Entry 7UTC (X-ray diffraction, 1.85 A resolution); this record covers chains A and D of the 4 polymer chains in the assembly.

# Chain A (and D)
Name: Secondary-alcohol dehydrogenase
From: Thermoanaerobacter pseudethanolicus
Notes: EC 1.1.1.80; chain D of this document is another copy of the same molecule, construct and numbering; everything in this record applies to it too
UniProt: P14941 (ADH_THEBR); residue numbers follow UniProt; this construct covers 1-352
Amino-acid sequence (352 residues; row label = number of the first residue in the row):
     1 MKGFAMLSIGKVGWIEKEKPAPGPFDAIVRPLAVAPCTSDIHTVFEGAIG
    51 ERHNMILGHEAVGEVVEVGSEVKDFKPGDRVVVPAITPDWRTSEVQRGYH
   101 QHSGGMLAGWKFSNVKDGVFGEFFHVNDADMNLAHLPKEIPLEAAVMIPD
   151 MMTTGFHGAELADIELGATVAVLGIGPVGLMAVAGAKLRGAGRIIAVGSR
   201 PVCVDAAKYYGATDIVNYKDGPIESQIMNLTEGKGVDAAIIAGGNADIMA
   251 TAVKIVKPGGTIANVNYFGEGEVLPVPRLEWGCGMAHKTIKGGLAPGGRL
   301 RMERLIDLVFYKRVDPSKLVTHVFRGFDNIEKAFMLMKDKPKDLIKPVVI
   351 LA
Differences from the reference sequence: engineered mutation Ala295 (Cys in P14941)
Bound ions: Zn2+: Cys37, His59, Asp150 (together with dimethyl sulfoxide)
Residues lining bound ligands: NADP (NAP; NADP nicotinamide-adenine-dinucleotide phosphate): Cys37, Thr38, Ser39, His42, Asp150, Met151, Thr154, Gly174, Ile175, Gly176, Pro177, Val178, Gly179, Val197, Gly198, Ser199, Arg200, Ile223, Ala242, Gly243, Gly244, Ile248, Val265, Asn266, Tyr267, Gly293, Leu294, Ala295, Met337, Lys340
UniProt features mapped onto this chain:
  - binding site (Zn(2+)): Cys37, His59, Asp150
  - binding site (NADP(+)): Ile175 to Val178, Gly198 to Arg200, Tyr218, Val265 to Tyr267, Lys340

# Interface between chain A and chain D
Pairs across the interface (47):
  Phe156(A) - Leu166(D)  hydrophobic
  Glu160(A) - Leu166(D)
  Ile164(A) - Arg189(D)  hydrogen bond (backbone-side chain)
  Glu165(A) - Arg304(D)  salt bridge
  Leu166(A) - Phe156(D)  hydrophobic
  Leu166(A) - Glu160(D)
  Leu166(A) - Arg189(D)
  Leu166(A) - Arg304(D)
  Gly167(A) - Arg304(D)
  Gly167(A) - Leu308(D)
  Lys187(A) - Arg313(D)
  Leu188(A) - Leu188(D)
  Leu188(A) - Arg189(D)  hydrogen bond (backbone-backbone)
  Leu188(A) - Gly190(D)  hydrogen bond (backbone-backbone)
  Arg189(A) - Ile164(D)  hydrogen bond (side chain-backbone)
  Arg189(A) - Leu166(D)
  Arg189(A) - Leu188(D)
  Arg189(A) - Arg189(D)  hydrogen bond (backbone-side chain)
  Gly190(A) - Leu188(D)  hydrogen bond (backbone-backbone)
  Gly190(A) - Leu308(D)
  Ala191(A) - Leu308(D)
  Ala191(A) - Arg313(D)  hydrogen bond (backbone-side chain)
  Gly192(A) - Arg313(D)  hydrogen bond (backbone-side chain)
  Arg193(A) - Tyr311(D)
  Ile194(A) - Arg313(D)
  Gly211(A) - Arg313(D)  hydrogen bond (backbone-side chain)
  Thr213(A) - Tyr311(D)
  Thr213(A) - Arg313(D)
  Asp237(A) - Arg304(D)  salt bridge
  Arg304(A) - Glu165(D)  salt bridge
  Arg304(A) - Leu166(D)
  Arg304(A) - Gly167(D)
  Arg304(A) - Ala168(D)
  Arg304(A) - Asp237(D)  salt bridge
  Leu308(A) - Gly167(D)
  Leu308(A) - Gly190(D)
  Leu308(A) - Ala191(D)
  Leu308(A) - Gly192(D)
  Tyr311(A) - Gly192(D)
  Tyr311(A) - Arg193(D)
  Tyr311(A) - Thr213(D)
  Arg313(A) - Lys187(D)
  Arg313(A) - Ala191(D)  hydrogen bond (side chain-backbone)
  Arg313(A) - Gly192(D)  hydrogen bond (side chain-backbone)
  Arg313(A) - Ile194(D)
  Arg313(A) - Gly211(D)  hydrogen bond (side chain-backbone)
  Arg313(A) - Thr213(D)
Also at the interface, not in a pair above, chain A (23 interface residues in all): Ala168, Asp307
Also at the interface, not in a pair above, chain D (24 interface residues in all): Thr169, Asp307

# In short
23 residues of chain A and 24 residues of chain D are in contact, with 12 hydrogen bonds and 4 salt bridges.
Polar contacts include Glu165(A)-Arg304(D), Asp237(A)-Arg304(D) and Ile164(A)-Arg189(D). Bound to chain A:
NADP.
Both chains are Secondary-alcohol dehydrogenase (Thermoanaerobacter pseudethanolicus). Entry 7UTC (Crystal
structure of secondary alcohol dehydrogenases from the Thermoanaerobacter ethanolicus with NADP and
transition-state analogue inhibitor ...) was determined by X-ray diffraction together with 7UX4 and 7UUT from
the same study.
